PDB entry 9CTP | electron microscopy, 3.62 A resolution | chains B and J of the 7 polymer chains in the assembly

# Chain B
Molecule: Gamma-aminobutyric acid receptor subunit alpha-1
From: Homo sapiens
UniProt: P14867 (GBRA1_HUMAN); residues 1-429 here correspond to UniProt positions 28-456 (UniProt number = residue number + 27)
Sequence (429 residues; numbered 1 to 429; the number before each row is that of its first residue):
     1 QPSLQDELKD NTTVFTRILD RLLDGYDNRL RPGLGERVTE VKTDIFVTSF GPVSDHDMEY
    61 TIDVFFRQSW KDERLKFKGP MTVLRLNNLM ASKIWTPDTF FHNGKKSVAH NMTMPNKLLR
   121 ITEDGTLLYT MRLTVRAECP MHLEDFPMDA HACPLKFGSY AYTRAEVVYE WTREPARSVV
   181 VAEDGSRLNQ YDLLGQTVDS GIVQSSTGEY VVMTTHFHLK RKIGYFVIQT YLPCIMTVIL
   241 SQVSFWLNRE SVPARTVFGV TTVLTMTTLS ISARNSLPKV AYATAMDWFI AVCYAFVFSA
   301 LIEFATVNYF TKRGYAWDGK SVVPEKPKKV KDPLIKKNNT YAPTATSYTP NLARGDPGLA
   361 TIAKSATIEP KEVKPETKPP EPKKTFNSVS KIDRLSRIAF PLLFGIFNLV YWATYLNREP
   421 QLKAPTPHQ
Unresolved in the structure: 1-9, 313-385, 419-429
Disulfide bonds: Cys139-Cys153
Glycans and other covalent adducts: glycan linked to Asn111
Small-molecule neighbours: PIO ([(2R)-2-octanoyloxy-3-[oxidanyl-[(1R,2R,3S,4R,5R,6S)-2,3,6-tris(oxidanyl)-4,5-diphosphonooxy-cyclohexyl]oxy-phosphoryl]oxy-propyl] octanoate): Arg249, Ser299, Ile302, Glu303, Thr306, Val307, Phe310, Lys312, Phe386, Asn387, Ser388, Val389, Ser390, Lys391, Ile392, Leu395, Ser396
UniProt features mapped onto this chain:
  - binding site (4-aminobutanoate): Arg67, Thr130
  - binding site (3alpha-hydroxy-5alpha-pregnan-11,20-dione): Trp246
  - glycosylation (N-linked (GlcNAc...) asparagine): Asn11, Asn111

# Chain J
Molecule: IgG2b Fab_1F4 Heavy Chain
From: Mus musculus
Sequence (454 residues; each row starts with the number of its first residue):
     1 EVQLQQSGAE LVKPGASVKL SCTASGFNIK DTYMYWVKQR PEQGLEWIGR IDPANGDTKY
    61 DPKFQGKATI TTDTFSNTAY LQLSSLTSED TAVYYCARKG LRWAMDYWGQ GTSVTVSTAK
   121 TTPPSVYPLA PGCGDTTGSS VTLGCLVKGY FPESVTVTWN SGSLSSSVHT FPALLQSGLY
   181 TMSSSVTVPS STWPSQTVTC SVAHPASSTT VDKKLEPSGP ISTINPCPPC KECHKCPAPN
   241 LEGGPSVFIF PPNIKDVLMI SLTPKVTCVV VDVSEDDPDV QISWFVNNVE VHTAQTQTHR
   301 EDYNSTIRVV STLPIQHQDW MSGKEFKCKV NNKDLPSPIE RTISKIKGLV RAPQVYILPP
   361 PAEQLSRKDV SLTCLVVGFN PGDISVEWTS NGHTEENYKD TAPVLDSDGS YFIYSKLNMK
   421 TSKWEKTDSF SCNVRHEGLK NYYLKKTISR SPGK
Unresolved in the structure: 1, 118-454
Disulfide bonds: Cys22-Cys96

# How chain B and chain J interact
Residue-residue contacts (11):
  Lys42(B) - Asp31(J)
  Lys71(B) - Asp31(J)  salt bridge
  Glu170(B) - Arg102(J)
  Glu170(B) - Trp103(J)  hydrogen bond
  Trp171(B) - Trp103(J)  hydrogen bond (backbone-side chain)
  Thr172(B) - Tyr33(J)  hydrogen bond (backbone-side chain)
  Thr172(B) - Trp103(J)
  Arg173(B) - Trp103(J)
  Glu174(B) - Arg50(J)  salt bridge
  Arg177(B) - Lys59(J)
  Ser200(B) - Arg102(J)  hydrogen bond (backbone-side chain)
Interface residues without a listed pair, chain B (10 interface residues in all): Gly201
Interface residues without a listed pair, chain J (7 interface residues in all): Lys99

# Overview
10 residues of chain B and 7 residues of chain J are in contact; the contacts include 4 hydrogen bonds and 2
salt bridges. Polar contacts include Lys71(B)-Asp31(J), Glu174(B)-Arg50(J) and Glu170(B)-Trp103(J). Chain B
binds compound PIO. N-acetylglucosamine is covalently linked to Asn111(B).
Here chain B is Gamma-aminobutyric acid receptor subunit alpha-1 (Homo sapiens) and chain J is IgG2b Fab_1F4
Heavy Chain (Mus musculus). Entry 9CTP (Native human GABAA receptor of beta2-alpha1-beta2-alpha3-gamma2
assembly) was determined by electron microscopy (same publication as 9CRS, 9CRV, 9CSB, 9CT0, 9CTJ, 9CTV and 6
further entries).
